PDB entry 4Z20 | X-ray diffraction, 3.20 A resolution | chains A and C of the 3 polymer chains in the assembly

== Chain A ==
Molecule: Meganuclease I-smami
Organism: Sordaria macrospora (strain ATCC MYA-333 / DSM 997 / K(L3346) / K-hell)
UniProtKB: F7WD42 (F7WD42_SORMK); residues 1-302 here correspond to UniProt positions 114-415 (UniProt number = residue number + 113)
Sequence (303 residues; row label = number of the first residue in the row; numbering starts at 0):
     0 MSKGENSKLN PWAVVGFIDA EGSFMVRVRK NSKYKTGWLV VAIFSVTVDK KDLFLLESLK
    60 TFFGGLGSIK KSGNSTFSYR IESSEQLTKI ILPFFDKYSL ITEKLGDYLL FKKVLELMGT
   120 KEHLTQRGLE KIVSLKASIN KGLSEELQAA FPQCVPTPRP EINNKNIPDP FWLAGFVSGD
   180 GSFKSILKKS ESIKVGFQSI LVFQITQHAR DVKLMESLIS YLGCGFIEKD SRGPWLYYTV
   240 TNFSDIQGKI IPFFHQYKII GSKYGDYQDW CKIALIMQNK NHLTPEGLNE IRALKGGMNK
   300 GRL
Disordered / not traced: 0-2, 160-161
Sequence notes: initiating methionine (0); conflict Asn165 (Leu278 in F7WD42), Gln267 (Met380 in F7WD42)
Metal / ion sites: Ca2+: Ala19, Asp179 (shared with 1 residue of chain B)

== Chain C ==
Molecule: 26-nt DNA strand
Sequence (26 nucleotides; row label = number of the first residue in the row):
     1 CTATCCTCCA TTGTCAGGTG TACCCC

== How chain A and chain C interact ==
Contacting residue pairs (37):
  Glu20(A) with DC15(C), phosphate contact
  Lys32(A) with DC1(C), sugar contact
  Tyr33(A) with DT2(C), base contact; DA3(C), hydrogen bond to the base
  Lys34(A) with DC1(C), phosphate contact; DT2(C), hydrogen bond to the phosphate
  Lys69(A) with DC6(C), salt bridge to the phosphate
  Ser71(A) with DC8(C), base contact; DC9(C), base contact
  Ser82(A) with DT4(C), hydrogen bond to the phosphate; DC5(C), phosphate contact
  Ser83(A) with DT4(C), hydrogen bond to the phosphate
  Glu84(A) with DT4(C), hydrogen bond to the phosphate
  His122(A) with DA3(C), salt bridge to the phosphate
  Gly178(A) with DC15(C), phosphate contact
  Asp179(A) with DT14(C), phosphate contact; DC15(C), phosphate contact
  Gly180(A) with DA16(C), phosphate contact
  Ser181(A) with DC15(C), sugar contact; DA16(C), hydrogen bond to the phosphate
  Lys183(A) with DA16(C), hydrogen bond to the base; DG17(C), hydrogen bond to the base
  Ile185(A) with DG17(C), base contact; DG18(C), base contact; DT19(C), base contact
  Leu186(A) with DG18(C), phosphate contact
  Lys187(A) with DT19(C), phosphate contact
  Lys188(A) with DT19(C), hydrogen bond to the phosphate
  Gln203(A) with DA16(C), hydrogen bond to the base
  Trp234(A) with DG13(C), phosphate contact; DT14(C), phosphate contact
  Tyr236(A) with DC15(C), hydrogen bond to the base
  Lys262(A) with DA16(C), salt bridge to the phosphate
  Met297(A) with DG17(C), phosphate contact
  Asn298(A) with DA16(C), phosphate contact; DG17(C), phosphate contact
  Lys299(A) with DG17(C), phosphate contact
Also at the interface, not in a pair above, chain A (36 interface residues in all): Arg28, Ser67, Arg79, Glu81, Phe182, Ser184, Thr205, His207, Arg231, Lys294
Also at the interface, not in a pair above, chain C (16 interface residues in all): DT7

== Overview ==
The interface between chain A and chain C involves 36 residues on one side and 16 on the other, with 11
hydrogen bonds and 3 salt bridges. Polar pairs include Tyr33(A)-DA3(C), Lys183(A)-DA16(C) and
Lys183(A)-DG17(C). Ala19(A) and Asp179(A) form the Ca2+ site.
Here chain A is Meganuclease I-smami (Sordaria macrospora (strain ATCC MYA-333 / DSM 997 / K(L3346) / K-hell))
and chain C is a 26-nt DNA strand. Entry 4Z20 (Crystal Structure of Meganuclease I-SmaMI Bound to Uncleaveable
DNA with a TTGT Central Four) was determined by X-ray diffraction (same publication as 4Z1Z, 4YIS, 4YIT and
4YHX).
